PDB entry 9GM6 | electron microscopy, 3.70 A resolution | chains F and B of the 7 polymer chains in the assembly

[Chain F]
Name: Chromosome partition protein MukE
Organism: Photorhabdus thracensis
UniProtKB: A0A0F7LPV6 (A0A0F7LPV6_9GAMM); residue numbers follow UniProt; this construct covers 1-240
Chain sequence (240 residues; numbered 1 to 240; the number before each row is that of its first residue):
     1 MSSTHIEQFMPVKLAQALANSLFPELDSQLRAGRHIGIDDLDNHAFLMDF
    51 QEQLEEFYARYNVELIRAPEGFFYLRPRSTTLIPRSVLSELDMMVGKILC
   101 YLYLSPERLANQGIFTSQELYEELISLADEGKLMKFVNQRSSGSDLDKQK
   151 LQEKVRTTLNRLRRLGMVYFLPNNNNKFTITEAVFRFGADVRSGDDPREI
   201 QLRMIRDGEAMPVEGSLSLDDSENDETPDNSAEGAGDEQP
Disordered / not traced: 1-8, 207-240

[Chain B]
Name: Chromosome partition protein MukB
Organism: Photorhabdus thracensis
UniProtKB: A0A0F7LRY2 (A0A0F7LRY2_9GAMM); numbering as in UniProt (aligned over 1-1482)
Chain sequence (1482 residues; row label = number of the first residue in the row):
     1 MIERGKFRSLTLVNWNGFFARTFDLDELVTTLSGGNGAGKSTTMAAFVTA
    51 LIPDLTLLHFRNTTEAGATSGSRDKGLHGKLRAGVCYSTLDVINSRHQRV
   101 VVGVRLQQVAGRDRKVDIKPFMIQGLPTAIQPTQLLTENVGERQARVLPL
   151 NELKDRLDEMEGVQFKQFNSITDYHAQMFDLGVIPKRLRSASDRSKFYRL
   201 IEASLYGGISSAITRSLRDYLLPENSGVRKAFQDMEAALRENRITLEAIR
   251 VTQSDRDLFKHLITEATSYVSADYMRHANERRTHLDEALALRGELFGSHK
   301 QLATEQYRHVEMARELAEQSGASSDLETDHQAASDHLNLVQTAMRQQEKI
   351 DRYQVDLEELSYRLEEQTDVVEEAGELQAEYEARTEATEQEVDELKSQLA
   401 DYQQALDVQQTRAIQYQQALQALERARELCRLPDLSVDNAEEWLETFQAK
   451 EQQATEALLALEQKLSVADAAHNQFEQAYQLVKNIVGETSRSEAWQSARE
   501 LLRDWPSQRHLADRVQPLRMRLSELEQRLNNQQNAERLLSEFCKRQGRQY
   551 QAEDLEALQNELEARQEALSLSVNEGGERRMEMRQELEQLKQKIQSLTAR
   601 APVWLAAQDTLNQLCEQSGETLASSNDVTEYMQQLLEREREATVERDEVA
   651 AQKRELEKQIERLSQPSGAEDSRMIALAERFGGVLLSEIYDDITIDDAPY
   701 FSALYGPARHGIVVPDLSLVRPHLETLEDCPEDLYLIEGDPQSFDDSVFN
   751 AEEQTNAVLVKSSDRQWRYSRYPELPLFGRAARENRLEALNLERDALAER
   801 YATLSFDVQKIQRAHQAFSQFVGKHLSVAFDTDPEAEIRELRQRHTELER
   851 EVSRFEDQTQQQRQQYAQAKESLTTLNRLIPQVTLLLDETLIDRVEEVRE
   901 EMDEAQEAARFLQQHGSALTKLEPMVAVLQSDPQQHEQLQQDYETAKHSQ
   951 HQAKQQAFALVEIVQRRVHFSYSDSAGMLSENADLNDKLRQRLEHAESDR
  1001 SRAREQLRQQQAQYSQFNQVLASLKSSYETKQDMLKELLQEMKDIGVQAD
  1051 ANAEMRARERRDRLHEALSVNRSRVNQLEKQIAFCEAEMENVQKKLRKLE
  1101 RDYYQIREQVVSAKAGWCAVMRMVKDNGVERRLHRRELAYMEGGALRSMS
  1151 DKALGALRLAVADNEHLRDALRLSEDPKRPERKVQFFIAVYQHLRERIRQ
  1201 DIIRTDDPVDAIEQMEIELARLTEELTAREQKLAISSKSVANIIRKTIQR
  1251 EQNRIRMLNQGLQAVSFGQVRGVRLNVNVRESHAILLDVLSEQQEQHQDL
  1301 FNSQRLTFSEAMAKLYQRLNPQVDMGQRLPQTIGEELLDYRNYLELDVEV
  1351 NRGSDGWLKAESGALSTGEAIGTGMSILVMVVQSWEEESRRLRGKDISPC
  1401 RLLFLDEAARLDAKSIATLFELCERLQMQLIIAAPENISPEKGTTYKLVR
  1451 KVFKNHEHVHVVGLRGFGQDAPATQLISDVTA
Disordered / not traced: 1, 348-515, 902-1052, 1469-1482
Metal / ion sites: Mg2+: Ser41 (together with ATP)
Ligand contacts:
  - ATP (adenosine-5'-triphosphate), molecule 1: Asn16, Gly35, Asn36, Gly37, Ala38, Gly39, Lys40, Ser41, Thr42, Gly76, Gly79, Lys80, Glu1407, Arg1450
  - ATP, molecule 2: Gln1269, Arg1352, Gly1363, Ala1364, Leu1365, Ser1366, Thr1367, Gly1368, Glu1369

[Interface between chain F and chain B]
Pairs across the interface (12):
  Glu55(F) - Thr69(B)
  Glu55(F) - Ser70(B)
  Glu55(F) - Gly71(B)  hydrogen bond (side chain-backbone)
  Arg67(F) - Arg73(B)
  Pro69(F) - Arg112(B)
  Glu70(F) - Arg112(B)  salt bridge
  Arg78(F) - Thr56(B)
  Phe185(F) - Arg112(B)
  Gly188(F) - Arg112(B)
  Ala189(F) - Arg112(B)
  Asp190(F) - Gly111(B)
  Asp190(F) - Arg112(B)
Also at the interface, not in a pair above, chain F (13 interface residues in all): Ile66, Ala68, Phe72, Arg76
Also at the interface, not in a pair above, chain B (8 interface residues in all): Asp113

[Summary]
13 residues of chain F and 8 residues of chain B are in contact; the contacts include 1 hydrogen bond and 1
salt bridge. Polar pairs include Glu70(F)-Arg112(B) and Glu55(F)-Gly71(B). Chain B binds ATP.
Here chain F is Chromosome partition protein MukE and chain B is Chromosome partition protein MukB, both from
Photorhabdus thracensis. Entry 9GM6 (MukBEF in a nucleotide-bound state with open neck gate (heads core)) was
determined by electron microscopy (same publication as 9GM7, 9GM8, 9GM9, 9GMA, 9GMB and 9GMD).
